PDB entry 8X2Z | electron microscopy, 3.90 A resolution | chains F and J of the 14 polymer chains in the assembly

# Chain F
Protein: Histone H4
Organism: Saccharomyces cerevisiae
UniProt: A0A6A5Q1V3 (A0A6A5Q1V3_YEASX); residues 0-101 here correspond to UniProt positions 1-102 (UniProt number = residue number + 1)
Sequence (102 residues; each row starts with the number of its first residue; numbering starts at 0):
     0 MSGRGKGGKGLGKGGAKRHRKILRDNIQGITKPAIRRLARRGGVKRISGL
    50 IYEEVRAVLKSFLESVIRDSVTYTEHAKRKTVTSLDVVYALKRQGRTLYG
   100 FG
Unresolved in the structure: 0-15

# Chain J
Molecule: 146-nt DNA strand
Organism: Saccharomyces cerevisiae
Sequence (146 nucleotides; numbered 147 to 292; the number before each row is that of its first residue):
   147 ATCAATATCCACCTGCAGATTCTACCAAAAGTGTATTTGGAAACTGCTCC
   197 ATCAAAAGGCATGTTCAGCGGAATTCCGCTGAACATGCCTTTTGATGGAG
   247 CAGTTTCCAAATACACTTTTGGTAGAATCTGCAGGTGGATATTGAT

# How chain F and chain J interact
Pairs across the interface - 5 pairs, chain F then chain J:
  Lys-20(F) / DT198(J)  salt bridge to the phosphate
  Lys-31(F) / DA207(J)  salt bridge to the phosphate
  Pro-32(F) / DT208(J)  phosphate contact
  Arg-36(F) / DA207(J)  salt bridge to the phosphate
  Arg-45(F) / DG216(J)  hydrogen bond to the phosphate
Also at the interface, not in a pair above, chain J (5 interface residues in all): DG217

# Summary
The chain F/chain J interface involves 5 residues from each chain, with 1 hydrogen bond and 3 salt bridges.
Polar pairs include Arg-45(F)/DG216(J), Lys-20(F)/DT198(J) and Lys-31(F)/DA207(J).
Chain F is Histone H4 and chain J is a 146-nt DNA strand, both from Saccharomyces cerevisiae; the structure,
The class2 of piccolo NuA4 bound to the H2A.Z nucleosome complex at harboring state, was determined by
electron microscopy (same publication as 8X2X, 8X2Y, 8X30, 8X31 and 8X32).
